8ENO - chains C and E of the 5 polymer chains in the assembly; structure by electron microscopy, 2.71 A resolution.

# Chain C
Molecule: Nitrogenase molybdenum-iron protein alpha chain
From: Azotobacter vinelandii DJ
Notes: EC 1.18.6.1
UniProtKB: P07328 (NIFD_AZOVI); residue numbers follow UniProt; this construct covers 4-480
Amino-acid sequence (477 residues; numbered 4 to 480; the number before each row is that of its first residue):
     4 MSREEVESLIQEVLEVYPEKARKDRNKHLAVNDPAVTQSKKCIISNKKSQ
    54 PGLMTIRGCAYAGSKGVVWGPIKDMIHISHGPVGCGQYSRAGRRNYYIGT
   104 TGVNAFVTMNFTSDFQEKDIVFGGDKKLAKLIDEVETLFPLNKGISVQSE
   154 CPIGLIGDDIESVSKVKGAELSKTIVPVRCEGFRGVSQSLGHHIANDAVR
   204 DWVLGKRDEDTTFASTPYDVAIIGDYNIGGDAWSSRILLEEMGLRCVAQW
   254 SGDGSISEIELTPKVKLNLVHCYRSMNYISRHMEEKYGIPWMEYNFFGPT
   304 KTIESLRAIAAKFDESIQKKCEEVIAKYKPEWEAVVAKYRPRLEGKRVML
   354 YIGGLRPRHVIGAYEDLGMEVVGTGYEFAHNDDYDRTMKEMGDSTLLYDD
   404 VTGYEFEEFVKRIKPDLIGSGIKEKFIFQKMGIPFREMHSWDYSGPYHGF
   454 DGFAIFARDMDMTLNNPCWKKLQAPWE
Disordered / not traced: 4-48, 376-383, 390-398, 402-409
UniProt features mapped onto this chain:
  - binding site ([8Fe-7S] cluster): C62, C88, C154
  - binding site ([7Fe-Mo-9S-C-homocitryl] cluster): C275, H442
  - mutagenesis: H195 (H195Q: No nitrogenase activity)
Bound ions: fe(8)-S(7) cluster Fe: C62, C88, C154 (shared with 3 residues of chain D); Fe ion near C275 (its only coordinating residue here)
Residues lining bound ligands:
  - chapso (1N7): P143, L144, K146
  - fe(8)-S(7) cluster (CLF): C62, Y64, P85, V86, G87, C88, Y91, E153, C154, G185
  - ICS (iron-sulfur-molybdenum cluster with interstitial carbon): V70, R96, Q191, H195, Y229, I231, C275, R277, S278, I355, G356, G357, L358, R359, P360, M441, H442
From the paper describing this entry:
  - conformationally variable residues (order/disorder transition): G376 to H383, T390 to T398, D402 to F409

# Chain E
Molecule: nitrogenase-associated factor T
From: Azotobacter vinelandii DJ
UniProtKB: C1DH13 (C1DH13_AZOVD); residue numbers follow UniProt; this construct covers 1-132
Amino-acid sequence (132 residues; each row starts with the number of its first residue):
     1 MSWRILLCHKHPVSARLRFLIPTGGGVVLPQTLPRLAVIAEDQEAPVQCH
    51 PASALRALQETMALGWQLELIGEFRLNMEVPGQIMPIYLAALAGHELPPP
   101 PEGTRWIELTQSIGMPWLDRELLRRVYEELIG
Disordered / not traced: 41-48
From the paper describing this entry:
  - conformationally variable residues (order/disorder transition): E41 to Q48

# Interface between chain C and chain E
Pairs across the interface (30; chain C residue first):
  N49(C) - K10(E)
  N49(C) - P12(E)
  N49(C) - V13(E)
  N49(C) - A15(E)
  K50(C) - L130(E)
  K50(C) - I131(E)
  K51(C) - I131(E)  hydrogen bond (backbone-backbone)
  K51(C) - G132(E)
  F186(C) - T110(E)
  R187(C) - T110(E)  hydrogen bond
  V189(C) - I131(E)  hydrophobic
  S192(C) - V13(E)
  S192(C) - S14(E)
  L193(C) - S14(E)
  L193(C) - R16(E)
  H196(C) - H11(E)
  H196(C) - S14(E)  hydrogen bond
  H196(C) - R16(E)  hydrogen bond
  H196(C) - R18(E)
  I197(C) - R16(E)
  D200(C) - R16(E)  salt bridge
  Y276(C) - H95(E)
  N280(C) - V13(E)
  Y281(C) - H11(E)
  Y281(C) - S14(E)
  R284(C) - H95(E)  hydrogen bond
  R284(C) - E96(E)
  E288(C) - E96(E)
  N384(C) - P12(E)
  D385(C) - H95(E)
Also at the interface, not in a pair above, chain C (20 interface residues in all): G188, R277
Also at the interface, not in a pair above, chain E (16 interface residues in all): E108, Y127
Interface features reported in the paper:
  - interface residues, chain E: K10(E), W117(E)

# Overview
20 residues of chain C face 16 of chain E across their interface; the contacts include 5 hydrogen bonds and 1
salt bridge. Polar pairs include D200(C)-R16(E), R187(C)-T110(E) and H196(C)-S14(E). Ligands of chain C:
compound ICS, fe(8)-S(7) cluster and chapso. From the paper: interface residues K10(E) and W117(E);
conformational variability at G376(C), T390(C) and E41(E) among others.
Here chain C is Nitrogenase molybdenum-iron protein alpha chain and chain E is nitrogenase-associated factor
T, both from Azotobacter vinelandii DJ. Entry 8ENO (Homocitrate-deficient nitrogenase MoFe-protein from A.
vinelandii nifV knockout in complex with NafT) was determined by electron microscopy (same publication as
8CRS, 8DBX, 8ENL, 8ENM and 8ENN).
